Entry 3HHW (X-ray diffraction, 2.70 A resolution); this record covers chains E and K of the 10 polymer chains in the assembly.

# Chain E
Protein: Phosphoprotein
From: Vesicular stomatitis Indiana virus
Notes: engineered mutation(s): S290W
UniProt: P04880 (PHOSP_VSIVM); numbering as in UniProt (aligned over 183-265)
Amino-acid sequence (87 residues; row label = number of the first residue in the row):
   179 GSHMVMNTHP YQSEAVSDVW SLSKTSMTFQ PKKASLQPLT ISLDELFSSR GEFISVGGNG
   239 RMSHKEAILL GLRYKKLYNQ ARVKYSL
Disordered / not traced: 179-192
Sequence notes: expression tag (179-182)
Modified / non-standard residues: Mse205 (selenomethionine; parent Met); Mse240 (selenomethionine; parent Met)
What the authors report for this chain:
  - post-translational modification sites: Ser226, Ser227 (citing earlier work)

# Chain K
Protein: Nucleoprotein
From: Vesicular stomatitis Indiana virus
UniProt: Q77E03 (NCAP_VSIVN); residue numbers follow UniProt; this construct covers 2-422
Amino-acid sequence (421 residues; numbered 2 to 422; the number before each row is that of its first residue):
     2 SVTVKRIIDN TVIVPKLPAN EDPVEYPADY FRKSKEIPLY INTTKSLSDL RGYVYQGLKS
    62 GNVSIIHVNS YLYGALKDIR GKLDKDWSSF GINIGKAGDT IGIFDLVSLK ALDGVLPDGV
   122 SDASRTSADD KWLPLYLLGL YRVGRTQMPE YRKKLMDGLT NQCKMINEQF EPLVPEGRDI
   182 FDVWGNDSNY TKIVAAVDMF FHMFKKHECA SFRYGTIVSR FKDCAALATF GHLCKITGMS
   242 TEDVTTWILN REVADEMVQM MLPGQEIDKA DSYMPYLIDF GLSSKSPYWS VKNPAFHFWG
   302 QLTALLLRST RARNARQPDD IEYTSLTTAG LLYAYAVGSS ADLAQQFCVG DNKYTPDDST
   362 GGLTTNAPPQ GRDVVEWLGW FEDQNRKPTP DMMQYAKRAV MSLQGLREKT IGKYAKSEFD
   422 K
Sequence notes: engineered mutation Trp290 (Ser in Q77E03)
Small-molecule neighbours:
  - d(-)-tartaric acid (TAR), molecule 1: Lys83, Gly99, Asp100, Thr101
  - d(-)-tartaric acid (TAR), molecule 2: Asp131, Lys132, Met166, Glu209, Cys210
  - d(-)-tartaric acid (TAR), molecule 3: Lys223, Asp224, Cys225, Ala226, Tyr289, Trp290, Ser291, Val292
  - d(-)-tartaric acid (TAR), molecule 4: Pro264, Gly265, Gln266, Glu267, Ile268, Asp269, Lys270
Curated features (UniProtKB/Swiss-Prot):
  - binding site (RNA): Arg143, Tyr152, Lys206, Arg214, Lys286, Arg317, Arg408

# How chain E and chain K interact
Contacting residue pairs - 12 pairs, chain E then chain K:
  Lys210(E) with Tyr355(K), hydrogen bond
  Val234(E) with Gly363(K); Leu364(K)
  Gly235(E) with Leu364(K)
  Leu248(E) with Asp359(K)
  Arg251(E) with Thr365(K)
  Tyr256(E) with Asp358(K); Asp359(K)
  Asn257(E) with Pro357(K)
  Arg260(E) with Pro357(K); Asp358(K), salt bridge
  Val261(E) with Tyr355(K)
Other interface residues (no listed pair), chain K (8 interface residues in all): Lys354

# In short
9 residues of chain E and 8 residues of chain K are in contact; the contacts include 1 hydrogen bond and 1
salt bridge. Polar contacts include Arg260(E)-Asp358(K) and Lys210(E)-Tyr355(K). Bound to chain K: 4 copies of
d(-)-tartaric acid. From UniProt: 7 RNA-binding residues on chain K. From the paper: modification sites
Ser226(E) and Ser227(E).
Here chain E is Phosphoprotein and chain K is Nucleoprotein, both from Vesicular stomatitis Indiana virus.
Entry 3HHW (Complex of a vesicular stomatitis virus empty capsid with the nucleocapsid-binding domain of the
phosphoprotein) was determined by X-ray diffraction together with 3HHZ from the same study.
